Entry 3S57 (X-ray diffraction, 1.60 A resolution); this record covers chains A and C of the 3 polymer chains in the assembly.

# Chain A
Protein: Alpha-ketoglutarate-dependent dioxygenase alkB homolog 2
Organism: Homo sapiens
Notes: EC 1.14.11.-; fragment: dioxygenase domain
UniProtKB: Q6NS38 (ALKB2_HUMAN); residue numbers follow UniProt; this construct covers 56-258
Sequence (204 residues; each row starts with the number of its first residue):
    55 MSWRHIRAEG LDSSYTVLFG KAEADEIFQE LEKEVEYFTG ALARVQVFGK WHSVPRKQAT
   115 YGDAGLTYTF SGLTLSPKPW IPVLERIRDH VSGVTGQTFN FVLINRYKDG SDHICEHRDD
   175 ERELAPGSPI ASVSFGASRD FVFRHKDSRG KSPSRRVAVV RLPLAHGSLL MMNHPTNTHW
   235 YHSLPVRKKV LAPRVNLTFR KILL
Differences from the reference sequence: expression tag (55); engineered mutation Ser67 (Cys in Q6NS38), Ser165 (Cys in Q6NS38), Cys169 (Gly in Q6NS38), Ser192 (Cys in Q6NS38)
Bound ions: Mn2+: His171, Asp173, His236 (together with 2-oxoglutaric acid)
Residues lining bound ligands: 2-oxoglutaric acid (AKG): Leu157, Asn159, Tyr161, Ile168, His171, Asp173, Ser186, Phe195, Leu218, His236, Leu238, Arg248, Asn250, Thr252, Arg254
What the authors report for this chain:
  - mutagenesis - V101G/F102A: abolished catalytic activity
  - mutagenesis - V101A, F102A: decreased catalytic activity on 1-meA
  - mutagenesis - V101A, F102A: decreased catalytic activity on 3-meC

# Chain C
Molecule: 14-nt DNA strand
Sequence (14 nucleotides; row label = number of the first residue in the row):
   273 TCGCAGTGAT GACA

# Interface between chain A and chain C
Residue-residue contacts (18):
  Gln100(A) with DA281(C), phosphate contact; DT282(C), phosphate contact
  Val101(A) with DG280(C), base contact
  Phe102(A) with DT279(C), stacking on the base; DG280(C), stacking on the base
  Gly103(A) with DA281(C), sugar contact
  Ser125(A) with DG283(C), sugar contact
  Gly126(A) with DG283(C), phosphate contact; DA284(C), phosphate contact
  Arg176(A) with DA284(C), phosphate contact; DC285(C), phosphate contact
  Lys205(A) with DA277(C), phosphate contact; DG278(C), phosphate contact
  Val240(A) with DC274(C), phosphate contact
  Arg241(A) with DC274(C), phosphate contact; DG275(C), salt bridge to the phosphate
  Lys242(A) with DC274(C), hydrogen bond to the phosphate
  Lys243(A) with DT273(C), phosphate contact
Other interface residues (no listed pair), chain A (16 interface residues in all): Arg198, Gly204, Arg215, Pro239
Other interface residues (no listed pair), chain C (13 interface residues in all): DC276

# In short
16 residues of chain A and 13 residues of chain C are in contact, with 1 hydrogen bond, 1 salt bridge and 2
aromatic stacking contacts. Among the polar pairs are Lys242(A)-DC274(C) and Arg241(A)-DG275(C). The paper
reports that V101A and F102A of chain A reduce catalytic activity on 1-meA; V101A and F102A of chain A reduce
catalytic activity on 3-meC.
Here chain A is Alpha-ketoglutarate-dependent dioxygenase alkB homolog 2 (Homo sapiens) and chain C is a 14-nt
DNA strand. Entry 3S57 (ABH2 cross-linked with undamaged dsDNA-1 containing cofactors) was determined by X-ray
diffraction (same publication as 3RZG, 3RZH, 3RZJ, 3RZK, 3RZL, 3RZM and 3S5A).
